Entry 6NB4 (electron microscopy, 3.60 A resolution); this record covers chains A and H of the 5 polymer chains in the assembly.

Chain A:
Molecule: Spike glycoprotein
Organism: Middle East respiratory syndrome coronavirus
UniProtKB: A0A140AYW5 (A0A140AYW5_9BETC); numbering as in UniProt (aligned over 19-1294)
Amino-acid sequence (1359 residues; numbered -13 to 1345; the number before each row is that of its first residue; numbers below 1 keep their minus sign (Met-13 is residue -13)):
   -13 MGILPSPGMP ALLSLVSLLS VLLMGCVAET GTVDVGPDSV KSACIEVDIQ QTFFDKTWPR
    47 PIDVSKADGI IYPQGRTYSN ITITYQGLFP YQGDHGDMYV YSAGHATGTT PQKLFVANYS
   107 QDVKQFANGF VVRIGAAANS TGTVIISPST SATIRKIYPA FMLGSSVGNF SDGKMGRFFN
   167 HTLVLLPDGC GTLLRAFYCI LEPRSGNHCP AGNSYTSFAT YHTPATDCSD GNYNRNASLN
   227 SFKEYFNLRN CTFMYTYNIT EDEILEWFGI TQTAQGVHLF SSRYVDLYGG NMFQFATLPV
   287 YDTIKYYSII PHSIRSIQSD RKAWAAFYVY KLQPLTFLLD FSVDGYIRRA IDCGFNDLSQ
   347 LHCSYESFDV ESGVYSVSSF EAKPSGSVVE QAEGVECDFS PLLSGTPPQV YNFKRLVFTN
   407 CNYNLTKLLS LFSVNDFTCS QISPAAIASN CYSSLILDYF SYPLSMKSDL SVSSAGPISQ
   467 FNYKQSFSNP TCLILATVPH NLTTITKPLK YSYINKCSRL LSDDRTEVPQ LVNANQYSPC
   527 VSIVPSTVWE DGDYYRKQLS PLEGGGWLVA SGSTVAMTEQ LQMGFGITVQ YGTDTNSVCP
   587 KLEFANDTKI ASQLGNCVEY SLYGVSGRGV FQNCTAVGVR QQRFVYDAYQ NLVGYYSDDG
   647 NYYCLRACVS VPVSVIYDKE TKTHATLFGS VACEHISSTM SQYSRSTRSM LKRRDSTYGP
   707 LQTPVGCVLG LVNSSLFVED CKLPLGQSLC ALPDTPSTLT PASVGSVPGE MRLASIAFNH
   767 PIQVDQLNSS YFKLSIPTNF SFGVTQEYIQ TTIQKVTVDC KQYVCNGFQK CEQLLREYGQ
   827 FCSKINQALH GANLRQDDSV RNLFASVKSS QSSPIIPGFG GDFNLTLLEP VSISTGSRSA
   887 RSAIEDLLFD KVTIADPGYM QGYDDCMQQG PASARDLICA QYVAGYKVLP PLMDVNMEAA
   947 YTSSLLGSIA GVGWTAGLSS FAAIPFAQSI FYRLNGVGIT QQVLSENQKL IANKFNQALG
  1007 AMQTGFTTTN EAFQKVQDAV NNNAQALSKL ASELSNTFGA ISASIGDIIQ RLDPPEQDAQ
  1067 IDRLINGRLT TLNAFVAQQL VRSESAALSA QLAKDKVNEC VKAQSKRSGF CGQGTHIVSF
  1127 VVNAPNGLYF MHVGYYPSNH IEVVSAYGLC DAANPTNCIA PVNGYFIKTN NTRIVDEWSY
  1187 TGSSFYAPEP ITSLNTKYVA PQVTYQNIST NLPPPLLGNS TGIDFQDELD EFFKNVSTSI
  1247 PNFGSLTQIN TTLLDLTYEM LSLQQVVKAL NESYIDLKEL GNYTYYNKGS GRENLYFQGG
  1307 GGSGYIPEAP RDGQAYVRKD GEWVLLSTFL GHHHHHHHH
Disordered / not traced: -13 to 17, 692-703, 743-753, 879-885, 1177-1182, 1223-1345
Sequence notes: initiating methionine (-13); expression tag (-12 to 18, 1295-1345); conflict Ile529 (Thr in A0A140AYW5), Ala748 (Arg in A0A140AYW5), Gly751 (Arg in A0A140AYW5), Gln1020 (Arg in A0A140AYW5), Pro1060 (Val in A0A140AYW5), Pro1061 (Leu in A0A140AYW5)
Disulfides: Cys30-Cys195, Cys176-Cys214, Cys185-Cys237, Cys339-Cys349, Cys383-Cys407, Cys425-Cys478, Cys437-Cys585, Cys503-Cys526, Cys603-Cys654, Cys620-Cys650, Cys679-Cys713, Cys727-Cys736, Cys806-Cys828, Cys811-Cys817, Cys912-Cys925, Cys1106-Cys1117, Cys1156-Cys1164
Glycans and other covalent adducts: N-acetylglucosamine (NAG) linked to Asn66, Asn104, Asn155, Asn166, Asn236, Asn244, Asn410, Asn487, Asn592, Asn619, Asn719, Asn774, Asn785, Asn870, Asn1213; glycan linked to Asn125, Asn222
Reported in the primary citation:
  - mutagenesis - T489A, K493E: abolished binding to LCA60 heavy chain (chain H) (citing earlier work)

Chain H:
Molecule: LCA60 heavy chain
Organism: Homo sapiens
Amino-acid sequence (127 residues; numbered 1 to 127; the number before each row is that of its first residue):
     1 EVQLLESGGG LVKPGGSLRL SCEASGLTFS NVWMSWVRQA PGKGLEWVGR IKRKSEGATT
    61 DYGAPVKGRF TLSRDDSKNT VYLQMNSLKI DDTAVYYCST LTRGGDVWSS SYYFDYWGQG
   121 ALVTVSS
Disordered / not traced: 1, 125-127
Disulfides: Cys22-Cys98

Interface between chain A and chain H:
Pairs across the interface (14):
  Ile529(A) with Trp108(H)
  Val530(A) with Trp108(H)
  Pro531(A) with Trp108(H)
  Trp535(A) with Val107(H); Trp108(H), hydrogen bond (side chain-backbone); Ser109(H); Ser110(H); Tyr112(H)
  Glu536(A) with Trp33(H); Arg103(H), salt bridge; Tyr112(H), hydrogen bond
  Asp539(A) with Arg103(H), salt bridge; Val107(H)
  Tyr541(A) with Val107(H), hydrophobic
Other interface residues (no listed pair), chain A (9 interface residues in all): Ser528, Tyr540
From the paper, about this interface:
  - hot spots on chain A (mutagenesis) - E536A: decreased binding to LCA60 heavy chain (chain H) (citing earlier work)

Summary:
Chain A and chain H form an interface of 9 and 7 residues respectively; the contacts include 2 hydrogen bonds
and 2 salt bridges. Polar contacts include Glu536(A)-Arg103(H), Asp539(A)-Arg103(H) and Trp535(A)-Trp108(H).
From the paper: T489A and K493E of chain A abolish binding to LCA60 heavy chain (chain H); E536A of chain A
reduces binding to LCA60 heavy chain (chain H).
Here chain A is Spike glycoprotein (Middle East respiratory syndrome coronavirus) and chain H is LCA60 heavy
chain (Homo sapiens). Entry 6NB4 (MERS-CoV S complex with human neutralizing LCA60 antibody Fab fragment
(state 2)) was determined by electron microscopy, deposited together with 6NB3, 6NB5, 6NB6, 6NB7 and 6NB8.
